PDB entry 7VPD | electron microscopy, 3.77 A resolution | chains C and P of the 11 polymer chains in the assembly

[Chain C]
Protein: DNA-directed RNA polymerase subunit beta
From: Streptomyces coelicolor A3(2)
Notes: EC 2.7.7.6
UniProtKB: Q9L0L0 (RPOB_STRCO); numbering as in UniProt (aligned over 1-1161)
Amino-acid sequence (1161 residues; each row starts with the number of its first residue):
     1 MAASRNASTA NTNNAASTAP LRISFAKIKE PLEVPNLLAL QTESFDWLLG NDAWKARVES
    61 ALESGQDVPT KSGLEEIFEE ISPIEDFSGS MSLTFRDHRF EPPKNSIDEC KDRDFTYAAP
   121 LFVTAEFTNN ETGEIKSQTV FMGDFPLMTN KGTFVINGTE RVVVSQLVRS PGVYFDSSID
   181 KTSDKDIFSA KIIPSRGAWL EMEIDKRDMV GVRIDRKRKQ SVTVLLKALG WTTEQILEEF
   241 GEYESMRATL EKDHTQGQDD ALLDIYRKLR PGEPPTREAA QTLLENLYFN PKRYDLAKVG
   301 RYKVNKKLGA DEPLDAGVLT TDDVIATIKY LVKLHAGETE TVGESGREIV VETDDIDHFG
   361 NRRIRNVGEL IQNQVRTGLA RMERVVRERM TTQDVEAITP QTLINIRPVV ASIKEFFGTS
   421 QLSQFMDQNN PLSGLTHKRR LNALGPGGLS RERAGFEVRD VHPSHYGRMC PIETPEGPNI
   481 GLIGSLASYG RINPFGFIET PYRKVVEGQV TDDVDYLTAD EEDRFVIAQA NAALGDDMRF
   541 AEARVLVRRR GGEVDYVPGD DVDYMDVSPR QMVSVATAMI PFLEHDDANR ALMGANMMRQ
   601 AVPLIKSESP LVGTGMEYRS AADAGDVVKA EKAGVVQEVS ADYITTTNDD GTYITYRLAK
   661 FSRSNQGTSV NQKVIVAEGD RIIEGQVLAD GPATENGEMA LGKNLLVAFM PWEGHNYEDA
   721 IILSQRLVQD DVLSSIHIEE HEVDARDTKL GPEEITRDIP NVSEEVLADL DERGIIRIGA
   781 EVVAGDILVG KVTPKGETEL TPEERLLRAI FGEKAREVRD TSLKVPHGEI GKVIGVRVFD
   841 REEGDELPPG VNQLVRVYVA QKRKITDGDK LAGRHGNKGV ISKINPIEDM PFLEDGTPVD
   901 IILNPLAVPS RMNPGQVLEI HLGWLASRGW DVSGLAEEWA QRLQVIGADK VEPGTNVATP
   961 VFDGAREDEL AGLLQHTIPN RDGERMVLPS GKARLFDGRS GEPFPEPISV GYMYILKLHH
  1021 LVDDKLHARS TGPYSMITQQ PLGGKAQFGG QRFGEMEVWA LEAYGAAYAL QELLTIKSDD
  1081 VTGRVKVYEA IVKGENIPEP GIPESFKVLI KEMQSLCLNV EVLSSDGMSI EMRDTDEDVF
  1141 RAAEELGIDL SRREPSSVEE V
Not modelled in the structure: 1-15, 1132-1161

[Chain P]
Molecule: 84-nt DNA strand
Sequence (84 nucleotides; each row starts with the number of its first residue):
     1 GGCGACCCGG CGCCCGCTAC GGAGTCAACT ACGGGTAGGG GGTATCGGGC AACGCGGCAC
    61 TGAACACCGT TGTCATGTGC CTTG

[Chain C / chain P interface]
Contacting residue pairs (28):
  Arg161(C) - DG21(P)  base contact
  Arg161(C) - DG22(P)  hydrogen bond to the base
  Thr182(C) - DC6(P)  phosphate contact
  Asn405(C) - DC26(P)  sugar contact
  Arg407(C) - DC26(P)  base contact
  Pro408(C) - DC26(P)  base contact
  Glu415(C) - DT25(P)  hydrogen bond to the base
  Phe417(C) - DG22(P)  base contact
  Gly418(C) - DA23(P)  base contact
  Thr419(C) - DG22(P)  base contact
  Thr419(C) - DA23(P)  hydrogen bond to the base
  Ser423(C) - DG21(P)  hydrogen bond to the base
  Gln424(C) - DG21(P)  base contact
  Phe425(C) - DG21(P)  base contact
  Phe425(C) - DG22(P)  sugar contact
  Asp1024(C) - DC20(P)  phosphate contact
  Lys1025(C) - DA19(P)  phosphate contact
  Lys1025(C) - DC20(P)  salt bridge to the phosphate
  His1027(C) - DA19(P)  phosphate contact
  Gly1044(C) - DA19(P)  phosphate contact
  Lys1045(C) - DA19(P)  hydrogen bond to the phosphate
  Gly1050(C) - DT18(P)  phosphate contact
  Gln1051(C) - DT18(P)  hydrogen bond to the phosphate
  Gln1051(C) - DA19(P)  phosphate contact
  Arg1052(C) - DC17(P)  salt bridge to the phosphate
  Arg1052(C) - DT18(P)  hydrogen bond to the phosphate
  Gly1054(C) - DC17(P)  phosphate contact
  Met1056(C) - DG16(P)  sugar contact
Also at the interface, not in a pair above, chain C (27 interface residues in all): Lys219, Arg381, Glu388, Ser420, Glu1055
Also at the interface, not in a pair above, chain P (14 interface residues in all): DC8, DC15, DA27

[Overview]
The interface between chain C and chain P involves 27 residues on one side and 14 on the other; the contacts
include 7 hydrogen bonds and 2 salt bridges. Polar contacts include Arg161(C)-DG22(P), Glu415(C)-DT25(P) and
Thr419(C)-DA23(P).
Here chain C is DNA-directed RNA polymerase subunit beta (Streptomyces coelicolor A3(2)) and chain P is an
84-nt DNA strand. Entry 7VPD (Cryo-EM structure of Streptomyces coelicolor RNAP-promoter open complex with one
Zur dimers) was determined by electron microscopy, deposited together with 7VO0, 7VO9, 7VPZ, 7X74, 7X75 and
7X76.
